Entry 1EUU (X-ray diffraction, 2.50 A resolution); this record covers chain A.

# Chain A
Protein: Sialidase
Organism: Micromonospora viridifaciens
Notes: EC 3.2.1.18
UniProtKB: Q02834 (NANH_MICVI); numbering as in UniProt (aligned over 43-647)
Sequence (605 residues; each row starts with the number of its first residue):
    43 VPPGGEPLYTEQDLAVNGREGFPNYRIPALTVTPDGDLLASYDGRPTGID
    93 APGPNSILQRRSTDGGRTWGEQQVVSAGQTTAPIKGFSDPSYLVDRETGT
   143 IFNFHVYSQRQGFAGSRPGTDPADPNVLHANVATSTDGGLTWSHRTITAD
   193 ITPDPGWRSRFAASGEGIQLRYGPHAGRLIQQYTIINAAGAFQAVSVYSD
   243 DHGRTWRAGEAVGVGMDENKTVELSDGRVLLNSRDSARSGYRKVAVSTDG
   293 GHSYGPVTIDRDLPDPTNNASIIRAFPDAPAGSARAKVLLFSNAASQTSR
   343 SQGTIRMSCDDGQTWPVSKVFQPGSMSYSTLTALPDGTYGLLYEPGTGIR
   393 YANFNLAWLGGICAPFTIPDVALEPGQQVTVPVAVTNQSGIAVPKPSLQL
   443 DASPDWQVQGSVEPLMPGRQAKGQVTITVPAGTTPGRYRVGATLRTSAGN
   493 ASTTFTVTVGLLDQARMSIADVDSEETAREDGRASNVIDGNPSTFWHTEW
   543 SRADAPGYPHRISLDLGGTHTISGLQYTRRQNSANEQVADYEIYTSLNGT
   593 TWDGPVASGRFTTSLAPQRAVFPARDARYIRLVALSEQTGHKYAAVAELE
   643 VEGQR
Disordered / not traced: 43-46
Curated features (UniProtKB/Swiss-Prot):
  - active site: D92 (Proton acceptor), E260 (Nucleophile), Y370 (Nucleophile)
  - binding site (substrate): R68, R276
Disulfides: C351-C405

# Overview
From UniProt: 3 active-site residues and substrate-binding residues R68 and R276.
Chain A is Sialidase (Micromonospora viridifaciens); the structure, Sialidase or neuraminidase, large 68KD
form, was determined by X-ray diffraction (same publication as 1EUR, 1EUS and 1EUT).
